Entry 7DUI (X-ray diffraction, 3.62 A resolution); this record covers chains A and L of the 23 polymer chains in the assembly.

Chain A:
Molecule: 30S Ribosomal RNA rRNA
From: Thermus thermophilus HB8
Sequence (1522 nucleotides; row label = number of the first residue in the row; note: 42 numbers in that range are skipped by the numbering (no residue carries them; nothing is unmodelled there); a row labelled like 190A-190L holds insertion residues (190A, then the next letters in order); numbering starts at 0):
     0 UUUGUUGGAG AGUCUGAUCC UGGCUCAGGG UGAACGCUGG CGGCGUGCCU AAGACAUGCA
    60 AGUCGUGCGG G
    73 CCGCGGGGUU UU
    88 ACUCCG
    95 UGGUC
   101 AGCGGCGGAC GGGUGAGUAA CGCGUGGGU
  129A G
   130 ACCUACCCGG AAGAGGGGGA CAACCCGGGG AAACUCGGGC UAAUCCCCCA UGUGGACCCG
   190 C
190A-190L CCCUUGGGGUGU
   191 GUCCAAAGGG CUUU
   216 GCCCGCUUCC GGAUGGGCCC GCGUCCCAUC AGCUAGUUGG UGGGGUAAUG GCCCACCAAG
   276 GCGACGACGG GUAGCCGGUC UGAGAGGAUG GCCGGCCACA GGGGCACUGA GACACGGGCC
   336 CCACUCCUAC GGGAGGCAGC AGUUAGGAAU CUUCCGCAAU GGGCGCAAGC CUGACGGAGC
   396 GACGCCGCUU GGAGGAAGAA GCCCUUCGGG GUGUAAACUC CUGAA
   442 CCCGGGACGA AACCCCCGAC GA
   474 GGGGACUGAC GGUACCGGG
   494 GUAAUAGCGC CGGCCAACUC CGUGCCAGCA GCCGCGGUAA UACGGAGGGC GCGAGCGUUA
   554 CCCGGAUUCA CUGGGCGUAA AGGGCGUGUA GGCGGCCUGG GGCGUCCCAU GUGAAAGACC
   614 ACGGCUCAAC CGUGGGGGAG CGUGGGAUAC GCUCAGGCUA GACGGUGGGA GAGGGUGGUG
   674 GAAUUCCCGG AGUAGCGGUG AAAUGCGCAG AUACCGGGAG GAACGCCGAU GGCGAAGGCA
   734 GCCACCUGGU CCACCCGUGA CGCUGAGGCG CGAAAGCGUG GGGAGCAAAC CGGAUUAGAU
   794 ACCCGGGUAG UCCACGCCCU AAACGAUGCG CGCUAGGUCU CUGGGUCU
   848 CCUGGGGGCC GAAGCUAACG CGUUAAGCGC GCCGCCUGGG GAGUACGGCC GCAAGGCUGA
   908 AACUCAAAGG AAUUGACGGG GGCCCGCACA AGCGGUGGAG CAUGUGGUUU AAUUCGAAGX
   968 AACGCGAAGA ACCUUACCAG GCCUUGACAU GCUAGG
 1003A G
  1004 AACCCGGGUG AAAGCCUGGG GUGCCCC
1030A-1030D GCGA
  1031 GGGGAGCCCU AGCACAGGUG CUGCAUGGCC GUCGUCAGCU CGUGCCGUGA GGUGUUGGGU
  1091 UAAGUCCCGC AACGAGCGCA ACCCCCGCCG UUAGUUGCCA GCGGUUCGGC CGGGCACUCU
  1151 AACGGGACUG CCCGCGAAA
  1171 GCGGGAGGAA GGAGGGGACG ACGUCUGGUC AGCAUGGCCC UUACGGCCUG GGCGACACAC
  1231 GUGCUACAAU GCCCACUACA AAGCGAUGCC ACCCGGCAAC GGGGAGCUAA UCGCAAAAAG
  1291 GUGGGCCCAG UUCGGAUUGG GGUCUGCAAC CCGACCCCAU GAAGCCGGAA UCGCUAGUAA
  1351 UCGCGGAUCA G
 1361A C
  1362 CAUGCCGCGG UGAAUACGUU CCCGGGCCUU GUACACACXG CCXGUXACGC CAUGGGAGCG
  1422 GGCUCUACCC GAAGUCGCCG GG
  1446 AGCCUACGGG
  1459 CAGGCGCCGA GGGUAGGGCC CGUGACUGGG GCGAAGUCGU AACAAGGUAG CUGUACCGGA
  1519 AGGUGCGGCU GGAUCCACUC CUUUCU
Disordered / not traced: 0-4, 1534-1538
Modified residues: PSU (pseudouridine-5'-monophosphate) at position 516, 7MG (7N-methyl-8-hydroguanosine-5'-monophosphate) at position 527, M2G (N2-dimethylguanosine-5'-monophosphate) at position 966, 5MC (5-methylcytidine-5'-monophosphate) at position 967, 2MG (2N-methylguanosine-5'-monophosphate) at position 1207, 5MC (5-methylcytidine-5'-monophosphate) at position 1400, 4OC (4n,o2'-methylcytidine-5'-monophosphate) at position 1402, 5MC (5-methylcytidine-5'-monophosphate) at position 1404, 5MC (5-methylcytidine-5'-monophosphate) at position 1407, UR3 (3-methyluridine-5'-monophoshate) at position 1498, MA6 (6N-dimethyladenosine-5'-monophoshate) at position 1518, MA6 (6N-dimethyladenosine-5'-monophoshate) at position 1519, PSU (pseudouridine-5'-monophosphate) at position 1540, PSU (pseudouridine-5'-monophosphate) at position 1541
Metal / ion sites: Mg2+ site 1: U5 (shared with 1 residue of chain H); Mg2+ site 2 near G21 (its only coordinating residue here); Mg2+ site 3 near G46 (its only coordinating residue here); Mg2+ site 4 near C48 (its only coordinating residue here); Mg2+ site 5: A59, C386, U387; Mg2+ site 6: G61, G105; Mg2+ site 7: G70, U98; Mg2+ site 8: G107, G326; Mg2+ site 9: A109, G331; Mg2+ site 10: G111, G112; Mg2+ site 11 near G117 (its only coordinating residue here); Mg2+ site 12: C121, G124, U125; 95 more Mg2+ sites not listed
Residues lining bound ligands: HKO (N-[(1R,2R,3R,4S,5R)-4-[(2R,3R,6S)-6-(aminomethyl)-3-azanyl-oxan-2-yl]oxy-5-azanyl-2-[[(3S,4S,5S,6R)-5-(methylamino)-4,6-bis(oxidanyl)-2-oxabicyclo[4.1.0]heptan-3-yl]oxy]-3-oxidanyl-cyclohexyl]pyridine-3-sulfonamide): 5MC_1404, G1405, U1406, 5MC_1407, A1408, C1409, G1491, A1493, G1494, U1495, C1496, G1497

Chain L:
Name: 30S ribosomal protein S12
From: Thermus thermophilus HB8
UniProt: A0A3P4AU90 (A0A3P4AU90_THETH); residues 1-135 here = UniProt positions 1-135
Chain sequence (135 residues; each row starts with the number of its first residue):
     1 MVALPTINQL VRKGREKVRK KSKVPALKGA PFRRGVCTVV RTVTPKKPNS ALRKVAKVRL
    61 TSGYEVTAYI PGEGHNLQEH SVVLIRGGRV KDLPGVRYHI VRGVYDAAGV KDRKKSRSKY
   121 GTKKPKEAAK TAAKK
Disordered / not traced: 1-4, 129-135
Modified residues: Asp92 ((3S)-3-(methylsulfanyl)-L-aspartic acid; 0TD)

Chain A / chain L interface:
Contacting residue pairs (133; chain A residue first):
  U24(A) - Lys23(L)  salt bridge to the phosphate
  A33(A) - Phe32(L)  base contact
  C34(A) - Phe32(L)  sugar contact
  G35(A) - Gly103(L)  sugar contact
  G35(A) - Arg117(L)  sugar contact
  G35(A) - Ser118(L)  hydrogen bond to the sugar
  G35(A) - Gly121(L)  sugar contact
  C36(A) - Arg117(L)  sugar contact
  C36(A) - Thr122(L)  sugar contact
  C36(A) - Lys123(L)  salt bridge to the phosphate
  C36(A) - Lys124(L)  phosphate contact
  U37(A) - Lys123(L)  salt bridge to the phosphate
  U37(A) - Lys124(L)  hydrogen bond to the phosphate
  C241(A) - Arg19(L)  hydrogen bond to the phosphate
  C242(A) - Arg19(L)  salt bridge to the phosphate
  G302(A) - Lys17(L)  salt bridge to the phosphate
  A303(A) - Lys17(L)  phosphate contact
  G362(A) - Arg33(L)  phosphate contact
  G362(A) - Arg34(L)  salt bridge to the phosphate
  G362(A) - Thr61(L)  phosphate contact
  A363(A) - Ala30(L)  base contact
  A363(A) - Pro31(L)  base contact
  A363(A) - Phe32(L)  base contact
  A363(A) - Arg33(L)  salt bridge to the phosphate
  A363(A) - Arg34(L)  salt bridge to the phosphate
  A363(A) - Thr61(L)  hydrogen bond to the phosphate
  A363(A) - Tyr105(L)  sugar contact
  G500(A) - Lys124(L)  salt bridge to the phosphate
  C501(A) - Arg117(L)  salt bridge to the phosphate
  C501(A) - Ser118(L)  hydrogen bond to the phosphate
  C501(A) - Lys124(L)  salt bridge to the phosphate
  G502(A) - Lys115(L)  phosphate contact
  G502(A) - Ser116(L)  phosphate contact
  G502(A) - Arg117(L)  hydrogen bond to the phosphate
  G502(A) - Ser118(L)  hydrogen bond to the phosphate
  G502(A) - Lys119(L)  phosphate contact
  C503(A) - Ser116(L)  hydrogen bond to the phosphate
  C503(A) - Lys119(L)  salt bridge to the phosphate
  C518(A) - Pro48(L)  base contact
  C518(A) - Ser50(L)  base contact
  C519(A) - Ser50(L)  hydrogen bond to the phosphate
  C519(A) - Ala51(L)  phosphate contact
  A520(A) - Ala51(L)  phosphate contact
  A520(A) - Leu52(L)  hydrogen bond to the phosphate
  A520(A) - Lys54(L)  salt bridge to the phosphate
  A520(A) - Glu73(L)  hydrogen bond to the sugar
  G521(A) - Ala51(L)  base contact
  G521(A) - Leu52(L)  phosphate contact
  G521(A) - Arg53(L)  base contact
  G521(A) - Lys54(L)  salt bridge to the phosphate
  G521(A) - Gly72(L)  phosphate contact
  G521(A) - Glu73(L)  phosphate contact
  C522(A) - Asn49(L)  base contact
  C522(A) - Arg53(L)  base contact
  C522(A) - Tyr69(L)  hydrogen bond to the phosphate
  C522(A) - Pro71(L)  phosphate contact
  C522(A) - Gly72(L)  hydrogen bond to the phosphate
  C522(A) - Tyr120(L)  sugar contact
  A523(A) - Arg53(L)  base contact
  A523(A) - Val90(L)  base contact
  A523(A) - Lys91(L)  base contact
  A523(A) - Asp92(L)  base contact
  A523(A) - Lys119(L)  salt bridge to the phosphate
  A523(A) - Tyr120(L)  phosphate contact
  C526(A) - Lys91(L)  salt bridge to the phosphate
  7MG_527(A) - Asn49(L)  hydrogen bond to the base
  C528(A) - Asn49(L)  base contact
  G529(A) - Asn49(L)  base contact
  G529(A) - Ser50(L)  hydrogen bond to the base
  G537(A) - Arg113(L)  salt bridge to the phosphate
  G538(A) - Arg113(L)  salt bridge to the phosphate
  G538(A) - Lys114(L)  hydrogen bond to the phosphate
  G538(A) - Lys115(L)  hydrogen bond to the phosphate
  A539(A) - Lys114(L)  salt bridge to the phosphate
  A539(A) - Lys115(L)  phosphate contact
  G541(A) - Lys115(L)  base contact
  U551(A) - Arg86(L)  sugar contact
  U552(A) - Pro31(L)  hydrogen bond to the sugar
  U552(A) - Arg86(L)  hydrogen bond to the sugar
  U552(A) - Gly87(L)  sugar contact
  A553(A) - Val24(L)  phosphate contact
  A553(A) - Gly29(L)  hydrogen bond to the sugar
  A553(A) - Ala30(L)  sugar contact
  A553(A) - Pro31(L)  sugar contact
  A553(A) - Gly88(L)  phosphate contact
  C554(A) - Ser22(L)  hydrogen bond to the phosphate
  C555(A) - Lys20(L)  salt bridge to the phosphate
  C562(A) - Arg15(L)  base contact
  C562(A) - Glu16(L)  hydrogen bond to the sugar
  C562(A) - Lys17(L)  sugar contact
  C562(A) - Val18(L)  base contact
  A563(A) - Arg15(L)  base contact
  C564(A) - Leu10(L)  phosphate contact
  C564(A) - Arg15(L)  salt bridge to the phosphate
  G567(A) - Pro5(L)  base contact
  G567(A) - Arg15(L)  hydrogen bond to the base
  G568(A) - Pro5(L)  base contact
  G585(A) - Asn8(L)  hydrogen bond to the sugar
  C879(A) - Thr6(L)  base contact
  C879(A) - Asn8(L)  phosphate contact
  C880(A) - Thr6(L)  hydrogen bond to the phosphate
  C880(A) - Asn8(L)  hydrogen bond to the phosphate
  C880(A) - Gln9(L)  phosphate contact
  C880(A) - Arg12(L)  salt bridge to the phosphate
  G881(A) - Gln9(L)  hydrogen bond to the phosphate
  G881(A) - Arg12(L)  salt bridge to the phosphate
  G881(A) - Lys13(L)  salt bridge to the phosphate
  C882(A) - Gln9(L)  base contact
  C882(A) - Lys13(L)  salt bridge to the phosphate
  U884(A) - Arg15(L)  base contact
  A908(A) - Lys21(L)  hydrogen bond to the phosphate
  A909(A) - Lys21(L)  salt bridge to the phosphate
  C910(A) - Pro25(L)  phosphate contact
  C910(A) - Arg97(L)  salt bridge to the phosphate
  U911(A) - Arg89(L)  salt bridge to the phosphate
  U911(A) - Gly95(L)  phosphate contact
  U911(A) - Arg97(L)  salt bridge to the phosphate
  C912(A) - Lys46(L)  sugar contact
  C912(A) - Pro94(L)  phosphate contact
  A913(A) - Lys46(L)  phosphate contact
  A913(A) - Lys91(L)  salt bridge to the phosphate
  C1411(A) - Lys57(L)  hydrogen bond to the phosphate
  C1412(A) - Lys57(L)  salt bridge to the phosphate
  A1413(A) - Glu65(L)  phosphate contact
  C1490(A) - Pro94(L)  sugar contact
  G1491(A) - Thr44(L)  sugar contact
  G1491(A) - Pro45(L)  phosphate contact
  G1491(A) - Lys46(L)  salt bridge to the phosphate
  G1491(A) - Lys47(L)  salt bridge to the phosphate
  A1492(A) - Pro45(L)  phosphate contact
  A1492(A) - Lys46(L)  phosphate contact
  A1492(A) - Lys47(L)  hydrogen bond to the phosphate
  A1492(A) - Ser50(L)  hydrogen bond to the base
Also at the interface, not in a pair above, chain A (65 interface residues in all): A32, C504, G524, C525, G540, G550, C883
Also at the interface, not in a pair above, chain L (69 interface residues in all): Ile7, Leu84, Val101

In short:
The interface between chain A and chain L involves 65 residues on one side and 69 on the other; the contacts
include 31 hydrogen bonds and 33 salt bridges. Among the polar pairs are 7MG_527(A)-Asn49(L), G529(A)-Ser50(L)
and G567(A)-Arg15(L). Ligands of chain A: compound HKO.
Here chain A is 30S Ribosomal RNA rRNA and chain L is 30S ribosomal protein S12, both from Thermus
thermophilus HB8. Entry 7DUI (Crystal structure of the Thermus thermophilus (HB8) 30S ribosomal subunit with
mRNA and cognate transfer RNA ...) was determined by X-ray diffraction.
